PDB entry 6VIU | X-ray diffraction, 2.33 A resolution | chains A and C of the 3 polymer chains in the assembly

[Chain A]
Protein: MHC class I antigen
Source organism: Homo sapiens
UniProtKB: F4NBQ8 (F4NBQ8_HUMAN); residues 1-276 here correspond to UniProt positions 25-300 (UniProt number = residue number + 24)
Sequence (276 residues; row label = number of the first residue in the row):
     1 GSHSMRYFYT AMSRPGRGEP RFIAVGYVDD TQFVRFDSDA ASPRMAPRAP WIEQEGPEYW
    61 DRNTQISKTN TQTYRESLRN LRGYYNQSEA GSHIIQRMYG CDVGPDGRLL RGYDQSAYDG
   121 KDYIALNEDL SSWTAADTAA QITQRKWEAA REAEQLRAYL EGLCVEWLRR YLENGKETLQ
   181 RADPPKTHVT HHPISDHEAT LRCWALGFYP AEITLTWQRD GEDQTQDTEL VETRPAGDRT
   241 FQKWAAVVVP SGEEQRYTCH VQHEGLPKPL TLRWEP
Cystine bridges: Cys101-Cys164, Cys203-Cys259

[Chain C]
Protein: Thr-val-ala-ala-ser-gly-his-ser-tyr
Sequence (9 residues; numbered 1 to 9; the number before each row is that of its first residue):
     1 TVAASGHSY

[Chain A / chain C interface]
Pairs across the interface - 46 pairs, chain A then chain C:
  Met5(A) - Thr1(C)
  Tyr7(A) - Thr1(C)  hydrogen bond (side chain-backbone)
  Tyr7(A) - Val2(C)  hydrogen bond (side chain-backbone)
  Tyr9(A) - Val2(C)
  Met45(A) - Val2(C)  hydrophobic
  Tyr59(A) - Thr1(C)
  Arg62(A) - Thr1(C)  hydrogen bond
  Arg62(A) - Val2(C)  hydrogen bond (side chain-backbone)
  Arg62(A) - Ala4(C)
  Asn63(A) - Thr1(C)  hydrogen bond
  Asn63(A) - Val2(C)  hydrogen bond (side chain-backbone)
  Ile66(A) - Val2(C)  hydrophobic
  Ile66(A) - Ala3(C)
  Ile66(A) - Ala4(C)  hydrophobic
  Ile66(A) - Ser5(C)  hydrogen bond (backbone-side chain)
  Thr69(A) - Ser5(C)
  Asn70(A) - Ser5(C)  hydrogen bond
  Thr73(A) - Gly6(C)
  Thr73(A) - Ser8(C)
  Tyr74(A) - Tyr9(C)  hydrophobic
  Glu76(A) - Ser8(C)
  Ser77(A) - Ser8(C)
  Ser77(A) - Tyr9(C)  hydrogen bond (side chain-backbone)
  Asn80(A) - Tyr9(C)  hydrogen bond (side chain-backbone)
  Leu81(A) - Tyr9(C)  hydrophobic
  Tyr84(A) - Tyr9(C)  hydrogen bond (side chain-backbone)
  Ile95(A) - Tyr9(C)
  Arg97(A) - Tyr9(C)  hydrogen bond
  Tyr99(A) - Val2(C)
  Tyr99(A) - Ala3(C)  hydrogen bond (side chain-backbone)
  Ser116(A) - Tyr9(C)  hydrogen bond
  Tyr123(A) - Tyr9(C)  hydrophobic
  Thr143(A) - Tyr9(C)  hydrogen bond (side chain-backbone)
  Lys146(A) - Ser8(C)
  Lys146(A) - Tyr9(C)  hydrogen bond (side chain-backbone)
  Trp147(A) - His7(C)  hydrogen bond (side chain-backbone)
  Trp147(A) - Ser8(C)  hydrogen bond (side chain-backbone)
  Trp147(A) - Tyr9(C)  hydrophobic
  Ala150(A) - His7(C)
  Glu152(A) - Gly6(C)
  Glu152(A) - His7(C)  hydrogen bond (side chain-backbone)
  Tyr159(A) - Thr1(C)  hydrogen bond (side chain-backbone)
  Tyr159(A) - Val2(C)
  Tyr159(A) - Ala3(C)
  Trp167(A) - Thr1(C)
  Tyr171(A) - Thr1(C)  hydrogen bond (side chain-backbone)
Interface residues without a listed pair, chain A (33 interface residues in all): Ile124, Gln155, Leu163

[In short]
Chain A and chain C form an interface of 33 and 9 residues respectively; the contacts include 21 hydrogen
bonds. Polar contacts include Tyr7(A)-Thr1(C), Tyr7(A)-Val2(C) and Arg62(A)-Thr1(C).
Here chain A is MHC class I antigen (Homo sapiens) and chain C is Thr-val-ala-ala-ser-gly-his-ser-tyr. Entry
6VIU (HLA-B*15:02 complexed with a synthetic peptide) was determined by X-ray diffraction.
